8YVF - chains B and A2 of the 71 polymer chains in the assembly; structure by electron microscopy, 2.99 A resolution.

== Chain B ==
Protein: Major carboxysome shell protein CsoS1A
Organism: Halothiobacillus neapolitanus
UniProtKB: P45689 (CSOSA_HALNC); residue numbers follow UniProt; this construct covers 1-98
Amino-acid sequence (98 residues; numbered 1 to 98; the number before each row is that of its first residue):
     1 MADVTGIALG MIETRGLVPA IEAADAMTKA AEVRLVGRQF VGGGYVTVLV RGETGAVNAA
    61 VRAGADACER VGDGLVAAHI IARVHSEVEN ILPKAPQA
Unresolved in the structure: 1-5, 98

== Chain A2 ==
Protein: Carboxysome assembly protein CsoS2B
Organism: Halothiobacillus neapolitanus
UniProtKB: O85041 (CSOS2_HALNC); residue numbers follow UniProt; this construct covers 592-869
Amino-acid sequence (279 residues; numbered 591 to 869; the number before each row is that of its first residue):
   591 MPFCTSTPEP EAQSTEQSLT CEGQIISGTS VDASDLVTGN EIGEQQLISG DAYVGAQQTG
   651 CLPTSPRFNQ TGNVQSMGFK NTNQPEQNFA PGEVMPTDFS IQTPARSAQN RITGNDIAPS
   711 GRITGPGMLA TGLITGTPEF RHAARELVGS PQPMAMAMAN RNKAAQAPVV QPEVVATQEK
   771 PELVCAPRSD QMDRVSGEGK ERCHITGDDW SVNKHITGTA GQWASGRNPS MRGNARVVET
   831 SAFANRNVPK PEKPGSKITG SSGNDTQGSL ITYSGGARG
Unresolved in the structure: 591-711, 737-771
Differences from the reference sequence: initiating methionine (591)
Cystine bridges: Cys775-Cys793

== How chain B and chain A2 interact ==
Pairs across the interface (28; chain B residue first):
  Arg15(B) with Ala832(A2), hydrogen bond (side chain-backbone); Arg836(A2)
  Gly43(B) with Ser831(A2); Ala832(A2), hydrogen bond (backbone-backbone)
  Gly44(B) with Ala832(A2)
  Tyr45(B) with Ala832(A2), hydrophobic; Asn835(A2), hydrogen bond
  Asn58(B) with Tyr863(A2), hydrogen bond; Gly869(A2)
  Val61(B) with Ile861(A2), hydrophobic
  Arg62(B) with Gly853(A2), hydrogen bond (side chain-backbone); Ile861(A2); Gly869(A2)
  Ala65(B) with Ser859(A2); Ile861(A2), hydrophobic
  Asp66(B) with Ser859(A2)
  Glu69(B) with Ser859(A2)
  Asp73(B) with Phe833(A2)
  Ala78(B) with Leu860(A2); Ile861(A2); Thr862(A2), hydrogen bond (backbone-backbone)
  His79(B) with Thr862(A2), hydrogen bond (side chain-backbone); Tyr863(A2)
  Ile80(B) with Ile861(A2), hydrophobic; Thr862(A2), hydrogen bond (backbone-backbone); Tyr863(A2); Ser864(A2), hydrogen bond (backbone-backbone)
  Ile81(B) with Ser864(A2)
Also at the interface, not in a pair above, chain B (16 interface residues in all): Ala82

== Summary ==
The interface between chain B and chain A2 involves 16 residues on one side and 13 on the other, with 9
hydrogen bonds. Among the polar pairs are Arg15(B)-Ala832(A2), Tyr45(B)-Asn835(A2) and Asn58(B)-Tyr863(A2).
Chain B is Major carboxysome shell protein CsoS1A and chain A2 is Carboxysome assembly protein CsoS2B, both
from Halothiobacillus neapolitanus; the structure, cryo-EM structure of carboxysomal midi-shell: assembly from
CsoS4A/4B/1A/1B/1C/1D and CsoS2 C-terminal co-expression (T=9 Q=12), was determined by electron microscopy
(same publication as 8YVE, 8YVI and 9F0H).
